Entry 4G9D (X-ray diffraction, 1.60 A resolution); this record covers chains A and B of the 3 polymer chains in the assembly.

Chain A:
Molecule: HLA class I histocompatibility antigen, B-27 alpha chain
From: Homo sapiens
UniProt: P03989 (1B27_HUMAN); residues 1-276 here correspond to UniProt positions 25-300 (UniProt number = residue number + 24)
Amino-acid sequence (276 residues; numbered 1 to 276; the number before each row is that of its first residue):
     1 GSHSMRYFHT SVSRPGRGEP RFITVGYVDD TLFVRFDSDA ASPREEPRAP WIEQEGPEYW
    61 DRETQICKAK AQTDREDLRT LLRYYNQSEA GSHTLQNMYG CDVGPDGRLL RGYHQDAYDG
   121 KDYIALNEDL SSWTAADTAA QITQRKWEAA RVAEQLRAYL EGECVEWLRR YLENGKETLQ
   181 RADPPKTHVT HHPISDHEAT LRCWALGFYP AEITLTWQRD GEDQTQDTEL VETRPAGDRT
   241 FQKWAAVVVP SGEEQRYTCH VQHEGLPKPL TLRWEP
Disulfides: Cys101-Cys164, Cys203-Cys259

Chain B:
Molecule: Beta-2-microglobulin
From: Homo sapiens
UniProt: P61769 (B2MG_HUMAN); residues 1-99 here correspond to UniProt positions 21-119 (UniProt number = residue number + 20)
Amino-acid sequence (99 residues; row label = number of the first residue in the row):
     1 IQRTPKIQVY SRHPAENGKS NFLNCYVSGF HPSDIEVDLL KNGERIEKVE HSDLSFSKDW
    61 SFYLLYYTEF TPTEKDEYAC RVNHVTLSQP KIVKWDRDM
Disulfides: Cys25-Cys80
Curated features (UniProtKB/Swiss-Prot):
  - modified residue: Gln2 (Pyrrolidone carboxylic acid)
  - glycosylation: Ile1 (N-linked (Glc) (glycation) isoleucine), Lys19 (N-linked (Glc) (glycation) lysine), Lys41 (N-linked (Glc) (glycation) lysine), Lys48 (N-linked (Glc) (glycation) lysine), Lys58 (N-linked (Glc) (glycation) lysine), Lys91 (N-linked (Glc) (glycation) lysine), Lys94 (N-linked (Glc) (glycation) lysine)

How chain A and chain B interact:
Contacting residue pairs - 53 pairs, chain A then chain B:
  Phe8(A) - Ser55(B)
  Phe8(A) - Phe56(B)  hydrophobic
  His9(A) - Phe56(B)
  Thr10(A) - Leu54(B)
  Thr10(A) - Phe56(B)
  Thr10(A) - Phe62(B)
  Val12(A) - Ser33(B)
  Ile23(A) - Leu54(B)
  Val25(A) - Asp53(B)
  Val25(A) - Ser55(B)
  Tyr27(A) - Ser55(B)
  Tyr27(A) - Tyr63(B)  hydrogen bond
  Arg35(A) - Asp53(B)  salt bridge
  Gln96(A) - His31(B)  hydrogen bond
  Gln96(A) - Phe56(B)
  Gln96(A) - Trp60(B)  hydrogen bond (side chain-backbone)
  Gln96(A) - Phe62(B)
  Asn97(A) - Phe56(B)
  Gln115(A) - Trp60(B)
  Asp116(A) - Trp60(B)
  Ala117(A) - Trp60(B)  hydrophobic
  Asp119(A) - Ile1(B)
  Asp119(A) - His31(B)
  Gly120(A) - His31(B)
  Gly120(A) - Trp60(B)
  Lys121(A) - Ile1(B)
  Asp122(A) - Trp60(B)  hydrogen bond
  His192(A) - Asp98(B)
  Arg202(A) - Asp98(B)  hydrogen bond (side chain-backbone)
  Arg202(A) - Met99(B)
  Trp204(A) - Asp98(B)
  Trp204(A) - Met99(B)
  Val231(A) - Gln8(B)
  Glu232(A) - Lys6(B)
  Glu232(A) - Gln8(B)  hydrogen bond (backbone-side chain)
  Glu232(A) - Tyr26(B)
  Glu232(A) - Ser28(B)  hydrogen bond
  Thr233(A) - Tyr26(B)
  Arg234(A) - Gln8(B)  hydrogen bond
  Arg234(A) - Tyr10(B)
  Arg234(A) - Met99(B)  hydrogen bond (side chain-backbone)
  Pro235(A) - Tyr10(B)  hydrogen bond (backbone-side chain)
  Pro235(A) - Asn24(B)
  Pro235(A) - Tyr26(B)
  Pro235(A) - Leu65(B)  hydrophobic
  Ala236(A) - Arg12(B)  hydrogen bond (backbone-side chain)
  Ala236(A) - Asn24(B)  hydrogen bond (backbone-side chain)
  Gly237(A) - Arg12(B)  hydrogen bond (backbone-side chain)
  Asp238(A) - Arg12(B)
  Gln242(A) - Tyr10(B)
  Gln242(A) - Ser11(B)  hydrogen bond (side chain-backbone)
  Gln242(A) - Arg12(B)  hydrogen bond (side chain-backbone)
  Trp244(A) - Met99(B)  hydrogen bond (side chain-backbone)
Other interface residues (no listed pair), chain A (34 interface residues in all): Arg17, Thr94, Met98, Leu206
Other interface residues (no listed pair), chain B (25 interface residues in all): His13, Pro14, Asp34, Asp59

Overview:
34 residues of chain A face 25 of chain B across their interface, with 16 hydrogen bonds and 1 salt bridge.
Polar contacts include Arg35(A)-Asp53(B), Tyr27(A)-Tyr63(B) and Gln96(A)-His31(B).
Here chain A is HLA class I histocompatibility antigen, B-27 alpha chain and chain B is Beta-2-microglobulin,
both from Homo sapiens. Entry 4G9D (Crystal Structure of HLA B2705-KK10) was determined by X-ray diffraction
(same publication as 4G8G, 4G8I and 4G9F).
